Entry 8W20 (electron microscopy, 4.30 A resolution (low resolution: residue-level contacts below are approximate; hydrogen-bond / salt-bridge calls are withheld)); this record covers chains B and A of the 11 polymer chains in the assembly.

# Chain B
Molecule: Secreted protein
From: Streptomyces coelicolor A3(2)
UniProtKB: Q9ACV3 (Q9ACV3_STRCO); residue numbers follow UniProt; this construct covers 1-166
Chain sequence (166 residues; numbered 1 to 166; the number before each row is that of its first residue):
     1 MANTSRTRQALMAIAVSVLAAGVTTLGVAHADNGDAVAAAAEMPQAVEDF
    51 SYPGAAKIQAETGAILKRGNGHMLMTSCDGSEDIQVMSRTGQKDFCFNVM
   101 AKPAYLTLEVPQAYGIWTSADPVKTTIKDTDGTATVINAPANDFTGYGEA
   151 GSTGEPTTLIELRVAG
Disordered / not traced: 1-41, 166
Cystine bridges: Cys78-Cys96

# Chain A
Molecule: Intein C-terminal splicing domain-containing protein
From: Streptomyces coelicolor A3(2)
UniProtKB: Q9ACV2 (Q9ACV2_STRCO); residues 33-1368 here correspond to UniProt positions 1-1336 (UniProt number = residue number - 32)
Chain sequence (1368 residues; row label = number of the first residue in the row):
     1 MRRRIPSRTPGSGAKQKSWFPRRSLQVLLSAGMLSGLLGTPAALAAEPAP
    51 LPANVRADIVGYWETGGAGLKAAAEQALLGGDEAIRKFLADAPSIQHDDN
   101 RIDAARMAMTGGSGLRQAAKDAIRLSPAELEKFLLYGYEEPLDDDHKVEI
   151 ARLINLGGPGVREAGKAALQGTAEERELFLNSGQYTAQQDDNRVDVARLA
   201 TTGGPNVQAAAKVALRGTPEDMVEFLEVGQFTARNRDQEHATIAELIKQA
   251 ELAGKQADDARKTAEESSKKAVDASQLAKEAAQKAAEETEAAKDDSQKAA
   301 VKAKQAADAARAAADAAQEAIGSANAANRAARRAALAAAQTASAATAAAE
   351 AANKAYKAAIAAAGDEGKADEAKEAAKQARAAADAATKSGLAAENAGLAS
   401 AAAATASTAAKSASSNARAAAGAAEEANQHADAAGVHSNEAALAAAEARR
   451 HADAADRAADRSSALAQRAATAAYGARDAANSAAEHANKAADYADESAAH
   501 AGDSAAYAATAKRNAQAAQEAAKTATAAVTKANEIFKLARETETANLETR
   551 TDAAIERARSMKSASETSITASATTQVEALALNDTATELAKEASRPDIDV
   601 QATAAKGRQLAMQAMKLLGPWHQEAAARALSGTDQDVLDYLRTRWKEANH
   651 NDIRQQIVDLSTQSPYASVRTAAAEALNGTPEQIEAFHTTGQYTAGSDDM
   701 KVDVARLANTGGPGVSQAAKTALADGTGKTLATFLQIGQYGERLSDEKVV
   751 TARLAETGSPEVQAAAKIALAGPPELLHEFVTTGQYMAKRKDDLADVHVN
   801 QVERLLAEGSLIAAEANEDAWRATEAAATAEGAAADAATAAEKAEASAAQ
   851 AKQHAADADASADAATRSAADAAASAATARDAADRAAQDATAAENSAAEA
   901 AFSAAYARDSASKADDAADRARASALAAGKSADEAEAEAKEAWKTTRALA
   951 EKEAEEARRKAAEERKRQQEQAGEPKRVCIPHPTRETMIPIMPCAASPDD
  1001 SMIMPGPVDPTIRAVVWELAGLNDIKACIDKPLSGNCVMAVVGVTPWGKF
  1051 KLVSKLGNGLDAVKDARGARRTVACLTGAAHSFPAGTRVLMADGTRRSIE
  1101 QIEAGDLVTATDPTTGETGARTVTRTIHTPDDRNFTDVALADGSTLTSTT
  1151 HHPYWSQNDQTWKNAGDLEAGDTLRTPQNTAVVIAATHDWPGLQDAYDLT
  1201 VDGFHSYYVSTGTTDVLVHNNDNPCPDWVSKAWKKLPKRKSGDPTSGYVF
  1251 EADGTLVWDSVLTSGRSPLSEDISAFLKGSPDFPNFPGYADVAHHAEAKI
  1301 AWEMRTKMGKGKKLHIVINTNYVCPKVSSPNSMGCKQAVPAILYEDQTLY
  1351 VHYPGASDALELKGTAKR
Disordered / not traced: 1-49, 336-443, 890-1368
Sequence notes: initiating methionine (1); expression tag (2-32)

# How chain B and chain A interact
Contacting residue pairs (16):
  Met87(B) with Leu169(A)
  Arg89(B) with Ser113(A)
  Tyr114(B) with Lys147(A)
  Trp117(B) with Lys166(A); Leu169(A); Gln170(A)
  Phe144(B) with Ala151(A); Ile154(A); Leu169(A)
  Thr145(B) with Asn155(A)
  Gly146(B) with Asn155(A)
  Glu149(B) with Arg152(A)
  Ala150(B) with Val148(A); Ala151(A); Arg152(A); Asn155(A)
Other interface residues (no listed pair), chain B (10 interface residues in all): Asn142
Other interface residues (no listed pair), chain A (11 interface residues in all): Gly114

# Summary
The interface between chain B and chain A involves 10 residues on one side and 11 on the other.
Chain B is Secreted protein and chain A is Intein C-terminal splicing domain-containing protein, both from
Streptomyces coelicolor A3(2); the structure, Umb1 umbrella toxin particle, was determined by electron
microscopy together with 8W22 from the same study.
